PDB entry 9CC7 | electron microscopy, 3.14 A resolution | chains F and I of the 10 polymer chains in the assembly

Chain F:
Name: PhiTE tail terminator protein
From: Pectobacterium phage phiTE
UniProt: K9L5Q6 (K9L5Q6_9CAUD); residue numbers follow UniProt; this construct covers 1-235
Sequence (235 residues; each row starts with the number of its first residue):
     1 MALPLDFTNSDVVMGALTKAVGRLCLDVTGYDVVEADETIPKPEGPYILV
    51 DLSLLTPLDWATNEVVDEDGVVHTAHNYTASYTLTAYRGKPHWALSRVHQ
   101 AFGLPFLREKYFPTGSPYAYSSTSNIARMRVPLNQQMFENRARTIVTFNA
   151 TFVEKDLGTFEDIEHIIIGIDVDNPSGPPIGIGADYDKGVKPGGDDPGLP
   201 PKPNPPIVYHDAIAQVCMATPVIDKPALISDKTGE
Not modelled in the structure: 1-3, 219-235

Chain I:
Name: Tail sheath protein
From: Pectobacterium phage phiTE
UniProt: K9L4E9 (K9L4E9_9CAUD); residue numbers follow UniProt; this construct covers 1-473
Sequence (473 residues; numbered 1 to 473; the number before each row is that of its first residue):
     1 MAEYQDKVVDVEVSLGTQPIDTVGFETPMFLAMHGNFPERIRFYVSTAGM
    51 VADGFAVGSPAYQFATNAFAGNFAPQRVAIGRMSIDSSKVDFTGTTNTEQ
   101 VVVNITLNKVVKAVKINVLPGNTPAQIATALADAVTADADLTGKATAVAT
   151 GTYVTVTAVSPNVVSVGKGAGVYKIVNESSETVATVLPSVIAENHNWYFL
   201 ATEARSDADIVAAAEFAKANYKLHIYNSTDVDAYAPENSAASVFDTLKSL
   251 SYDSLGTSDAGADVDFTEGSVIGAMAANDPSYGDSLHLKTMPGMVPFAGS
   301 DTQRSNAWSRNANIYRGLYGGGSYIEGKTSSGQYVDVIRFSHWVKFRMEE
   351 SVFAYMKRRSDMGLSMKMSDEDLPVLKSVLMNNPINIGIRNGGILTGYDT
   401 ENKVSYDPTIIIPKRANIPTNDLAARILRDVKVELVYNNSLHYVKIRASV
   451 VLDRPAGQSTNAQTPMSSSAVGV
Not modelled in the structure: 1-15, 119-121, 139-143, 400-401, 456-458, 466-473

Interface between chain F and chain I:
Residue-residue contacts - 24 pairs, chain F then chain I:
  Pro105(F) with Glu371(I)
  Arg108(F) with Glu371(I), salt bridge
  Glu109(F) with Asp370(I); Arg415(I)
  Thr114(F) with Asp370(I)
  Tyr209(F) with Arg304(I); Trp308(I), hydrophobic
  His210(F) with Tyr443(I); Lys445(I), hydrogen bond
  Asp211(F) with Asp301(I); Arg316(I), hydrogen bond (backbone-side chain)
  Ala212(F) with Tyr443(I)
  Ile213(F) with His442(I); Tyr443(I); Val444(I), hydrogen bond (backbone-backbone)
  Ala214(F) with Val444(I)
  Gln215(F) with Val444(I); Lys445(I); Ile446(I), hydrogen bond (backbone-backbone)
  Val216(F) with Ile446(I), hydrophobic; Ala448(I), hydrophobic
  Cys217(F) with Ile446(I); Ala448(I)
  Met218(F) with Ala448(I)
Interface residues without a listed pair, chain I (17 interface residues in all): His287, Ser305, Leu318, Arg447

Overview:
Chain F and chain I form an interface of 14 and 17 residues respectively; the contacts include 4 hydrogen
bonds and 1 salt bridge. Polar pairs include Arg108(F)-Glu371(I), His210(F)-Lys445(I) and Asp211(F)-Arg316(I).
Chain F is PhiTE tail terminator protein and chain I is Tail sheath protein, both from Pectobacterium phage
phiTE; the structure, Bacteriophage PhiTE extended connector complex, was determined by electron microscopy
(same publication as 9CB9, 9CBA, 9CUL, 9CUY and 9MJN).
